4PAA - chain A; structure by X-ray diffraction, 2.26 A resolution.

== Chain A ==
Name: Dimethylglycine dehydrogenase
Organism: Rattus norvegicus
Notes: EC 1.5.8.4
UniProtKB: Q5RKL4 (Q5RKL4_RAT); residues 22-857 here = UniProt positions 22-857
Sequence (848 residues; row label = number of the first residue in the row):
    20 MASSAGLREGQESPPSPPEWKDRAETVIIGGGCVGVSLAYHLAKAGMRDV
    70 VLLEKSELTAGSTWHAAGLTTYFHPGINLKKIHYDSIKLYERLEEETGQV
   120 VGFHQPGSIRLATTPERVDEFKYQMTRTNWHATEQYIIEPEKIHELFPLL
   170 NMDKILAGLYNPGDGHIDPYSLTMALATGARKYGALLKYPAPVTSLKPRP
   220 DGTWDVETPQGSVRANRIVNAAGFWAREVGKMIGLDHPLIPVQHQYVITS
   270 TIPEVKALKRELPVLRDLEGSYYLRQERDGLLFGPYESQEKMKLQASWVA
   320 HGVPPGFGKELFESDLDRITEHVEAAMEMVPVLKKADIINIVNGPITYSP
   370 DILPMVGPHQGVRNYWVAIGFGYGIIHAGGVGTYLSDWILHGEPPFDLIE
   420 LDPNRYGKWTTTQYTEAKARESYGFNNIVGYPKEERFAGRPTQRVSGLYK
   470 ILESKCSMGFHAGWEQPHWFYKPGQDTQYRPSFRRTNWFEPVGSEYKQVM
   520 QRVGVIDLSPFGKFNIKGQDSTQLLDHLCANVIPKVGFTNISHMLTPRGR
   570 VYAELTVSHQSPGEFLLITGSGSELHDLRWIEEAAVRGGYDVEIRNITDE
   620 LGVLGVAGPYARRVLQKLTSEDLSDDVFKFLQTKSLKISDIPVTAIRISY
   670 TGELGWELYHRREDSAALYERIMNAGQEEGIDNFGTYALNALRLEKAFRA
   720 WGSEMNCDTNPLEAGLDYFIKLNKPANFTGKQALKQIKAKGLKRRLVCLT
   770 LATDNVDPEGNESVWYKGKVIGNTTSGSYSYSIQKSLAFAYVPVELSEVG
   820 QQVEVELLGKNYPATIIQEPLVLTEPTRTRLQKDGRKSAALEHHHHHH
Not modelled in the structure: 20-37, 854-867
Glycans and other covalent adducts: flavin-adenine dinucleotide (FAD) linked to His84
Sequence notes: expression tag (20-21, 858-867)
Small-molecule neighbours:
  - FAD (flavin-adenine dinucleotide): Ile48, Gly49, Gly50, Gly51, Cys52, Val53, Gly54, Leu72, Glu73, Lys74, Ser75, Glu76, Thr78, Ala79, Gly80, Ser81, Thr82, Ala85, Ala86, Gly87, Leu88, Ala210, Pro211, Val212, Ala240, Ala241, Gly242, Phe243, Trp244, Val248, His263, Tyr265, Tyr292, Val361, Gly363, Pro364, Ile365, Phe390, Gly391, Tyr392, Gly393, Ile394, Ile395
  - (6S)-5,6,7,8-tetrahydrofolate (THG): Phe530, Ile560, Glu573, Leu574, Thr575, Ile587, Thr588, Phe649, Leu650, Ile667, Ser668, Tyr669, Glu676, Tyr678, Phe717, Arg718, Tyr737, Phe738, Thr843
Reported in the primary citation:
  - binding site for (6S)-5,6,7,8-tetrahydrofolate: Ile560, Glu573, Thr575, Ile587, Phe649, Leu650, Ile667, Tyr669, Glu676, Tyr678, Phe717, Tyr737, Phe738, Thr843

== In short ==
Chain A binds (6S)-5,6,7,8-tetrahydrofolate. Covalently linked flavin-adenine dinucleotide: at His84. The
paper reports a binding site for (6S)-5,6,7,8-tetrahydrofolate at Ile560, Glu573 and Thr575 among others.
Chain A is Dimethylglycine dehydrogenase (Rattus norvegicus); the structure, Crystal structure of the mature
form of rat DMGDH complexed with tetrahydrofolate, was determined by X-ray diffraction, deposited together
with 4P9S and 4PAB.
